6LT7 - chains D and E of the 6 polymer chains in the assembly; structure by X-ray diffraction, 2.70 A resolution.

== Chain D ==
Molecule: Ribonuclease P protein subunit p20
From: Homo sapiens
Notes: EC 3.1.26.5
UniProt: O75817 (POP7_HUMAN); residues 1-140 here = UniProt positions 1-140
Amino-acid sequence (141 residues; row label = number of the first residue in the row; numbering starts at 0):
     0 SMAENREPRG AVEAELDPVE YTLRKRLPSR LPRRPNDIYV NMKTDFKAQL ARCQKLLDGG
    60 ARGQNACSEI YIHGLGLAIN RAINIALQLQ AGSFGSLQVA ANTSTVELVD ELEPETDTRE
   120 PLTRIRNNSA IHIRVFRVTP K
Disordered / not traced: 0-16
Modified residues: Mse1 (selenomethionine); Mse41 (selenomethionine; parent Met)
Differences from the reference sequence: expression tag (0)
UniProt features mapped onto this chain:
  - mutagenesis: N40 (N40Q: Strongly reduced interaction with RPP25)

== Chain E ==
Molecule: Ribonuclease P protein subunit p25
From: Homo sapiens
Notes: EC 3.1.26.5
UniProt: Q9BUL9 (RPP25_HUMAN); residues 2-199 here = UniProt positions 2-199
Amino-acid sequence (198 residues; row label = number of the first residue in the row):
     2 ENFRKVRSEE APAGCGAEGG GPGSGPFADL APGAVHMRVK EGSKIRNLMA FATASMAQPA
    62 TRAIVFSGCG RATTKTVTCA EILKRRLAGL HQVTRLRYRS VREVWQSLPP GPTQGQTPGE
   122 PAASLSVLKN VPGLAILLSK DALDPRQPGY QPPNPHPGPS SPPAAPASKR SLGEPAAGEG
   182 SAKRSQPEPG VADEDQTA
Disordered / not traced: 2-8, 15-25, 105-127, 159-199
Modified residues: Mse38 (selenomethionine; parent Met); Mse50 (selenomethionine; parent Met); Mse57 (selenomethionine; parent Met)
UniProt features mapped onto this chain:
  - modified residue (Phosphoserine): S172, S182

== How chain D and chain E interact ==
Pairs across the interface - 36 pairs, chain D then chain E:
  G75(D) - T75(E)
  I78(D) - T74(E)
  N79(D) - G71(E)  hydrogen bond (side chain-backbone)
  N79(D) - T74(E)  hydrogen bond
  N79(D) - P133(E)
  I82(D) - T74(E)
  I82(D) - L97(E)  hydrophobic
  I82(D) - P133(E)  hydrophobic
  N83(D) - Y99(E)  hydrogen bond
  N83(D) - P133(E)
  L86(D) - L97(E)  hydrophobic
  L86(D) - R98(E)
  L86(D) - Y99(E)  hydrophobic
  Q87(D) - Y99(E)  hydrogen bond
  V98(D) - L97(E)  hydrophobic
  A99(D) - G150(E)
  A100(D) - T95(E)
  A100(D) - L97(E)  hydrophobic
  A100(D) - G150(E)
  N101(D) - G150(E)
  N101(D) - Y151(E)
  N101(D) - Q152(E)
  T102(D) - V78(E)
  T102(D) - E82(E)  hydrogen bond
  T102(D) - Q93(E)  hydrogen bond
  T102(D) - T95(E)
  T102(D) - Q152(E)  hydrogen bond (backbone-side chain)
  S103(D) - E82(E)  hydrogen bond (backbone-side chain)
  T104(D) - E82(E)  hydrogen bond
  T104(D) - R86(E)  hydrogen bond
  S128(D) - T75(E)
  S128(D) - V78(E)
  S128(D) - T79(E)  hydrogen bond
  I130(D) - L97(E)  hydrophobic
  I130(D) - L135(E)  hydrophobic
  I132(D) - L97(E)  hydrophobic
Also at the interface, not in a pair above, chain D (20 interface residues in all): L76, N126, A129
Also at the interface, not in a pair above, chain E (22 interface residues in all): R72, K85, G134, I137, P149

== Overview ==
20 residues of chain D face 22 of chain E across their interface; the contacts include 11 hydrogen bonds.
Polar pairs include N79(D)-G71(E), N79(D)-T74(E) and N83(D)-Y99(E). UniProt lists one mutagenesis site on
chain D.
Chain D is Ribonuclease P protein subunit p20 and chain E is Ribonuclease P protein subunit p25, both from
Homo sapiens; the structure, Crystal structure of human RPP20-RPP25 proteins in complex with the P3 domain of
lncRNA RMRP, was determined by X-ray diffraction.
